Entry 1HB9 (electron microscopy, 25.00 A resolution (very low resolution: no residue pairs are listed; an interface is given only as per-side residue counts)); this record covers chains A and B of the 12 polymer chains in the assembly.

# Chain A (and B)
Name: Bacteriophage PRD1
Organism: Bacteriophage PRD1
Notes: chain B of this document is another copy of the same molecule, construct and numbering; everything in this record applies to it too
Reference sequence: P22535 (COA3_BPPRD); residues 2-395 here correspond to UniProt positions 1-394 (UniProt number = residue number - 1)
Amino-acid sequence (394 residues; numbered 2 to 395; the number before each row is that of its first residue):
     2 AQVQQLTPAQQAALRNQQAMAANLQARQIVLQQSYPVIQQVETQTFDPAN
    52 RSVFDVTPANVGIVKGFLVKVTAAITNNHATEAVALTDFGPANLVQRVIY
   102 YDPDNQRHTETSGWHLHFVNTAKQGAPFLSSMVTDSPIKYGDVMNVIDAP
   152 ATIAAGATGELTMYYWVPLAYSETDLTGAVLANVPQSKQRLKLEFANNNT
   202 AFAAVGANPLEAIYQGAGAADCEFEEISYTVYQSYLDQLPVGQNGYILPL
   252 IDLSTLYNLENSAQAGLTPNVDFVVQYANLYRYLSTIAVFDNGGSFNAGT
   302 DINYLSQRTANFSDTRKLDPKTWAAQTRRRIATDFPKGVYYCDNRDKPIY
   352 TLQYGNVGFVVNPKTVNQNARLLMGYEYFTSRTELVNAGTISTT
Unresolved in the structure: 2-14, 385-395 (chain B: 2-10, 385-395)

# How chain A and chain B interact
At this resolution (25 A) residue pairs are not listed: 50 residues of chain A and 37 of chain B lie at the interface.

# Summary
50 residues of chain A and 37 residues of chain B are in contact.
Both chains are Bacteriophage PRD1 (Bacteriophage PRD1). Entry 1HB9 (quasi-atomic resolution model of
bacteriophage PRD1 wild type virion, obtained by combined cryo-EM and X-ray crystallography) was determined by
electron microscopy (same publication as 1HB5 and 1HB7).
